Entry 9NO1 (electron microscopy, 8.30 A resolution (very low resolution: no residue pairs are listed; an interface is given only as per-side residue counts)); this record covers chains N and O of the 24 polymer chains in the assembly.

[Chain N]
Molecule: ORF20
Source organism: Human alphaherpesvirus 3
Reference sequence: Q4JQV5 (Q4JQV5_VZVO); residue numbers follow UniProt; this construct covers 1-483
Chain sequence (483 residues; each row starts with the number of its first residue):
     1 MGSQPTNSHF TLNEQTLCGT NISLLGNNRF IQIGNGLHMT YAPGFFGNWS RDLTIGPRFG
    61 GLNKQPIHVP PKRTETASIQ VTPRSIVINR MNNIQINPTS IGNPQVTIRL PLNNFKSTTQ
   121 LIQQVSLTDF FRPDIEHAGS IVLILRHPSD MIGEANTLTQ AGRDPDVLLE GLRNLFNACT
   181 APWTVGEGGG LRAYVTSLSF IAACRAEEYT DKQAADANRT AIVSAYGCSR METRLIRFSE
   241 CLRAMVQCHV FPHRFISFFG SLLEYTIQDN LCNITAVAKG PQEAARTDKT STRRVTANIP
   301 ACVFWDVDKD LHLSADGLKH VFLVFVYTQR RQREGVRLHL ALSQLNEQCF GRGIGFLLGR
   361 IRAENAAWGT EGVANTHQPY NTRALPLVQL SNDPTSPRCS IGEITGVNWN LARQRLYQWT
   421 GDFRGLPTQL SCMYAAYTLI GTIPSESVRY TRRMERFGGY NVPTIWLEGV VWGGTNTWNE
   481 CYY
Not modelled in the structure: 1-117, 373-381

[Chain O]
Molecule: ORF41
Source organism: Human alphaherpesvirus 3
Reference sequence: Q4JQT4 (Q4JQT4_VZVO); numbering as in UniProt (aligned over 1-316)
Chain sequence (316 residues; numbered 1 to 316; the number before each row is that of its first residue):
     1 MAMPFEIEVL LPGELSPAET SALQKCEGKI ITFSTLRHRA SLVDIALSSY YINGAPPDTL
    61 SLLEAYRMRF AAVITRVIPG KLLAHAIGVG TPTPGLFIQN TSPVDLCNGD YICLLPPVFG
   121 SADSIRLDSV GLEIVFPLTI PQTLMREIIA KVVARAVERT AAGAQILPHE VLRGADVICY
   181 NGRRYELETN LQHRDGSDAA IRTLVLNLMF SINEGCLLLL ALIPTLLVQG AHDGYVNLLI
   241 QTANCVRETG QLINIPPMPR IQDGHRRFPI YETISSWIST SSRLGDTLGT RAILRVCVFD
   301 GPSTVHPGDR TAVIQV
Not modelled in the structure: 1-3, 161-175

[How chain N and chain O interact]
At this resolution (8 A) residue pairs are not listed: 43 residues of chain N and 36 of chain O lie at the interface.

[In short]
43 residues of chain N face 36 of chain O across their interface.
Chain N is ORF20 and chain O is ORF41, both from Human alphaherpesvirus 3; the structure, Cryo-ET map of the
VZV capsid vertex (5-fold axis), was determined by electron microscopy.
